PDB entry 7YJ2 | electron microscopy, 2.90 A resolution | chains B and D of the 5 polymer chains in the assembly

# Chain B
Name: Serine palmitoyltransferase 2
Organism: Homo sapiens
Notes: EC 2.3.1.50; engineered mutation(s): N13A
UniProtKB: O15270 (SPTC2_HUMAN); residue numbers follow UniProt; this construct covers 1-562
Amino-acid sequence (562 residues; row label = number of the first residue in the row):
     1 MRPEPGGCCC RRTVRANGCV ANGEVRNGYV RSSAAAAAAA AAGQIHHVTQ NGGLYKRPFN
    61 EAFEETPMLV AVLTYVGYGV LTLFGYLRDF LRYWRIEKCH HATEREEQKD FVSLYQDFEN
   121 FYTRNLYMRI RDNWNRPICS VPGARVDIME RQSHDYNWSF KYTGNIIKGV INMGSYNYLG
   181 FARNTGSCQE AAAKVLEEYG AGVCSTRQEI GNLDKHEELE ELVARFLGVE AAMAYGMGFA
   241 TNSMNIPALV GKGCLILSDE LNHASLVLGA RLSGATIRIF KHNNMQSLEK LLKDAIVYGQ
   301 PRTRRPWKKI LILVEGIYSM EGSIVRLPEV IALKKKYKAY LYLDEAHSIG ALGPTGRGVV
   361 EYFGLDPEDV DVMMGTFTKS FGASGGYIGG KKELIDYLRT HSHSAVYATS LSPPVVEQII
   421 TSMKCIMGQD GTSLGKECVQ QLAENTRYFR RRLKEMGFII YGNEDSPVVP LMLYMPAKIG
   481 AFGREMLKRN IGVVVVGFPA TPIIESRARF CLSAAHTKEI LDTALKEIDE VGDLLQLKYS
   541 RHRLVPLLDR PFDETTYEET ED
Unresolved in the structure: 1-44, 547-562
Curated features (UniProtKB/Swiss-Prot):
  - modified residue: Lys379 (N6-(pyridoxal phosphate)lysine)
  - natural variant: Ala182 (A182P: In HSAN1C), Arg183 (R183W: In HSAN1C), Val359 (V359M: In HSAN1C loss of normal activity as measured by reduced formation of sphinganine), Gly382 (G382V: In HSAN1C), Ile504 (I504F: In HSAN1C loss of normal activity as measured by reduced formation of sphinganine)
  - mutagenesis: Tyr122 (Y122A: Decreased catalytic activity with L-serine and palmitoyl-CoA as substrates. Does not affect the negative regulation by OMRDL3 and ceramides), Leu126 (L126W: Some decrease in catalytic activity with L-serine and palmitoyl-CoA as substrates), Ile130 (I130W: Loss of catalytic activity with L-serine and palmitoyl-CoA as substrates), Trp134 (W134A: Loss of catalytic activity with L-serine and palmitoyl-CoA as substrates), Tyr176 (Y176A: Loss of catalytic activity with L-serine and palmitoyl-CoA as substrates), Ser258 (S258R: Loss of catalytic activity with L-serine and palmitoyl-CoA as substrates), Arg302 (R302A: Reduces the dimerization propensity with SPTLC1; reduces the dimerization propensity with SPTLC1; when associated with A-305. Does not impair enzymatic activity ...), Arg304 (R304A: Reduces the dimerization propensity with SPTLC1; when associated with A-302 and A-304. Does not impair enzymatic activity; when associated with A-302 and A-304), Arg305 (R305A: Reduces the dimerization propensity with SPTLC1; when associated with A-302 and A-304. Does not impair enzymatic activity; when associated with A-302 and A-304), Met320 (M320Q: Decreased catalytic activity with L-serine and palmitoyl-CoA as substrates), Thr378 (T378A: Decreased catalytic activity with L-serine and palmitoyl-CoA as substrates), Lys379 (K379A: Loss of catalytic activity with L-serine and palmitoyl-CoA as substrates), 3 further mutagenesis entries in UniProt
Small-molecule neighbours: pyridoxal phosphate (PLP): Met237, Gly238, Phe239, Asn242, His263, Ser265, Glu315, Asp344, Ala346, His347, Thr376, Thr378, Lys379
What the authors report for this chain:
  - mutagenesis - Y122A: unchanged catalytic activity
  - mutagenesis - I503R: increased catalytic activity

# Chain D
Name: ORM1-like protein 3
Organism: Homo sapiens
UniProtKB: Q8N138 (ORML3_HUMAN); residue numbers follow UniProt; this construct covers 1-153
Amino-acid sequence (153 residues; numbered 1 to 153; the number before each row is that of its first residue):
     1 MNVGTAHSEV NPATRVMNSR GIWLSYVLAI GLLHIVLLSI PFVSVPVVWT LTNLIHNMGM
    61 YIFLHTVKGT PFETPDQGKA RLLTHWEQMD YGVQFTASRK FLTITPIVLY FLTSFYTKYD
   121 QIHFVLNTVS LMSVLIPKLP QLHGVRIFGI NKY
Unresolved in the structure: 1-10
Sequence notes: engineered mutation Ala13 (Asn in Q8N138)
Curated features (UniProtKB/Swiss-Prot):
  - region: Met1 to Met17 (Important for ceramide level-sensing)
  - modified residue: Pro137 (Hydroxyproline)
  - mutagenesis: Asn2 to Met17 (Impaired negative regulation of SPT complex activity in the presence of ceramides), Asn2 to Ser8 (Impaired negative regulation of SPT complex activity in the presence of ceramides), Asn2 (Impaired negative regulation of SPT complex activity in the presence of ceramides), Val16 (V16R: Impaired negative regulation of SPT complex activity in the presence of ceramides), Ile22 (I22R: Impaired negative regulation of SPT complex activity in the presence of ceramides), Phe63 (F63P: Impaired negative regulation of SPT complex activity in the presence of ceramides; F63R: Impaired negative regulation of SPT complex activity in the presence of ceramides), His85 (H85A: No effect on the negative regulation of SPT complex activity in the presence of ceramides), Pro137 (P137A: Increased protein levels; decreased ubiquitination; increased negative regulation of SPT complex activity)
What the authors report for this chain:
  - mutagenesis - N2DEL (approximately 25%), N13A: decreased binding to ceramide
  - conformationally variable residues: Asn11, Arg15, Tyr91
  - mutagenesis - N2A, N2DEL, V16R, I22R, F63P, F63R: increased catalytic activity
  - mutagenesis - H85A: unchanged catalytic activity

# Chain B / chain D interface
Pairs across the interface - 26 pairs, chain B then chain D:
  Glu65(B) with Arg20(D), salt bridge
  Thr66(B) with Arg20(D), hydrogen bond (backbone-side chain)
  Pro67(B) with Arg20(D)
  Met68(B) with Arg20(D); Gly21(D)
  Ala71(B) with Arg20(D)
  Tyr75(B) with Ser19(D), hydrogen bond; Arg20(D), hydrogen bond (side chain-backbone); Gly21(D); Ile22(D), hydrophobic; Ser25(D)
  Gln116(B) with Arg81(D)
  Phe118(B) with Val67(D), hydrophobic; Thr70(D); Pro71(D)
  Glu119(B) with Pro71(D); Phe72(D); Glu73(D); Thr74(D), hydrogen bond (side chain-backbone); Arg81(D), salt bridge
  Phe121(B) with Pro71(D)
  Tyr122(B) with Pro71(D), hydrogen bond (backbone-backbone); Phe72(D), hydrophobic
  Pro502(B) with Arg15(D)
  Ile503(B) with Ser19(D)
  Ile504(B) with Arg20(D)
Interface residues without a listed pair, chain B (18 interface residues in all): Val72, Arg271, Phe498, Pro499
Interface residues without a listed pair, chain D (17 interface residues in all): Val16, Leu24, Lys68, Asp76

# Overview
The interface between chain B and chain D involves 18 residues on one side and 17 on the other, with 5
hydrogen bonds and 2 salt bridges. Polar contacts include Glu65(B)-Arg20(D), Glu119(B)-Arg81(D) and
Thr66(B)-Arg20(D). The paper reports that N2A, N2DEL and V16R of chain D, among others, increase catalytic
activity; conformational variability at Asn11(D), Arg15(D) and Tyr91(D); 10 substitutions were tested in all.
Here chain B is Serine palmitoyltransferase 2 and chain D is ORM1-like protein 3, both from Homo sapiens.
Entry 7YJ2 (Cryo-EM structure of SPT-ORMDL3 (ORMDL3-N13A) complex) was determined by electron microscopy
together with 7YIU, 7YIY and 7YJ1 from the same study.
